PDB entry 7O72 | electron microscopy, 3.40 A resolution | chains M and T of the 30 polymer chains in the assembly

# Chain M
Molecule: Transcription initiation factor IIB
From: Saccharomyces cerevisiae S288C
UniProtKB: P29055 (TF2B_YEAST); residue numbers follow UniProt; this construct covers 1-345
Amino-acid sequence (352 residues; each row starts with the number of its first residue):
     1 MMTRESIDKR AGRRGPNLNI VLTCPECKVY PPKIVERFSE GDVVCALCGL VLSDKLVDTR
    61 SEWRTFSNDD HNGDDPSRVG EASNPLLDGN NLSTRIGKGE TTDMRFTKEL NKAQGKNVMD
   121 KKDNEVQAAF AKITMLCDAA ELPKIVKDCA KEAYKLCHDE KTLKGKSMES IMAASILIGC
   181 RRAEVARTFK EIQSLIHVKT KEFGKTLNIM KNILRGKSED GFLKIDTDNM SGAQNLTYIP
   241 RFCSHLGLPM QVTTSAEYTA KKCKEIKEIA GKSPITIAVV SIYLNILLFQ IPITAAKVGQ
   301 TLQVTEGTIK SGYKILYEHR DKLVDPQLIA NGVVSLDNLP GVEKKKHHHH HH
Disordered / not traced: 1-13, 60-77, 222-223, 343-352
Differences from the reference sequence: expression tag (346-352)
Ion coordination: Zn2+: Cys-24, Cys-27, Cys-45, Cys-48

# Chain T
Molecule: Template DNA
Sequence (106 nucleotides; row label = number of the first residue in the row):
     1 TGACACAGCG CAGTTGTGCT ATGATATTTT TATGTATGTA CAACACACAT CGGAGGTGAA
    61 TCGAACGTTC CATAGCTATT ATATACACAG CGTGCTACTG TTCTCG
Disordered / not traced: 1-31, 97-106

# Interface between chain M and chain T
Pairs across the interface (12; chain M residue first):
  Lys-116(M) with DA65(T), salt bridge to the phosphate
  Lys-164(M) with DG75(T), salt bridge to the phosphate
  Gly-165(M) with DC76(T), phosphate contact
  Glu-202(M) with DT77(T), phosphate contact
  Gly-271(M) with DC86(T), sugar contact
  Lys-272(M) with DA87(T), salt bridge to the phosphate
  Ser-273(M) with DC86(T), phosphate contact; DA87(T), hydrogen bond to the phosphate
  Thr-276(M) with DA87(T), hydrogen bond to the phosphate
  Gln-303(M) with DC88(T), phosphate contact
  Thr-305(M) with DC88(T), hydrogen bond to the phosphate
  Thr-308(M) with DC88(T), hydrogen bond to the phosphate
Interface residues without a listed pair, chain M (13 interface residues in all): Lys-112, Val-304
Interface residues without a listed pair, chain T (9 interface residues in all): DA74, DA89

# In short
13 residues of chain M face 9 of chain T across their interface; the contacts include 4 hydrogen bonds and 3
salt bridges. Polar contacts include Ser-273(M)/DA87(T), Thr-276(M)/DA87(T) and Thr-305(M)/DC88(T). Cys-24(M),
Cys-27(M), Cys-45(M) and Cys-48(M) coordinate Zn2+.
Here chain M is Transcription initiation factor IIB (Saccharomyces cerevisiae S288C) and chain T is Template
DNA. Entry 7O72 (Yeast RNA polymerase II transcription pre-initiation complex with closed promoter DNA) was
determined by electron microscopy, deposited together with 7O4I, 7O4J, 7O4K, 7O4L, 7O73 and 7O75.
